Entry 5N9C (X-ray diffraction, 1.16 A resolution); this record covers chains A and M of the 6 polymer chains in the assembly.

== Chain A ==
Name: Protein enabled homolog
From: Homo sapiens
UniProtKB: Q8N8S7 (ENAH_HUMAN); residues 1-111 here = UniProt positions 1-111
Amino-acid sequence (113 residues; row label = number of the first residue in the row; numbers below 1 keep their minus sign (Gly-1 is residue -1)):
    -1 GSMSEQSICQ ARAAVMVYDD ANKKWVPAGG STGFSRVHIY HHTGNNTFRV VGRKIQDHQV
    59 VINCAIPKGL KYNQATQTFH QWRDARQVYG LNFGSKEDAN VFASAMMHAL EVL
Construct notes: expression tag (-1 to 0)
What the authors report for this chain:
  - binding site for Ac-[2-Cl-F]-PP-[ProM-1]-OH: Phe77

== Chain M ==
Name: Ac-[2-Cl-F]-PP-[ProM-1]-OH
Amino-acid sequence (5 residues; row label = number of the first residue in the row):
     1 XXPPX
Modified / non-standard residues: ACE (acetyl group) at position 1; 2L5 (2-chloro-L-phenylalanine) at position 2; 92B ((3S,7R,10R,13S)-2-oxidanylidene-1,4-diazatricyclo[8.3.0.03,7]tridec-8-ene-13-carboxylic acid) at position 5

== Chain A / chain M interface ==
Residue-residue contacts (15; chain A residue first):
  Gly-1(A) - 2L5_2(M)
  Glu3(A) - 2L5_2(M)
  Tyr38(A) - 2L5_2(M)
  Arg47(A) - 2L5_2(M)
  Arg47(A) - Pro3(M)  hydrogen bond (side chain-backbone)
  Arg47(A) - Pro4(M)  hydrogen bond (side chain-backbone)
  Arg47(A) - 92B_5(M)
  Arg51(A) - ACE_1(M)
  Arg51(A) - 2L5_2(M)
  Val58(A) - ACE_1(M)
  Val58(A) - Pro3(M)
  Asn61(A) - Pro3(M)
  Asn61(A) - Pro4(M)  hydrogen bond (side chain-backbone)
  Asn61(A) - 92B_5(M)
  Ala63(A) - 92B_5(M)
Also at the interface, not in a pair above, chain A (10 interface residues in all): Val49, Cys62

== Summary ==
Chain A and chain M form an interface of 10 and 5 residues respectively; the contacts include 3 hydrogen
bonds. Polar pairs include Arg47(A)-Pro3(M), Arg47(A)-Pro4(M) and Asn61(A)-Pro4(M). From the paper: a binding
site for Ac-[2-Cl-F]-PP-[ProM-1]-OH at Phe77(A).
Here chain A is Protein enabled homolog (Homo sapiens) and chain M is Ac-[2-Cl-F]-PP-[ProM-1]-OH. Entry 5N9C
(ENAH EVH1 in complex with Ac-[2-Cl-F]-PP-[ProM-1]-OH) was determined by X-ray diffraction together with 5N91,
5N9P, 5NC2, 5NC7, 5ND0, 6XVT, 6XXR and 7A5M from the same study.
